Entry 8XLM (electron microscopy, 3.22 A resolution); this record covers chains A and B of the 4 polymer chains in the assembly.

Chain A (and B):
Protein: Spike glycoprotein
Source organism: Severe acute respiratory syndrome coronavirus 2
Notes: chain B of this document is another copy of the same molecule, construct and numbering; everything in this record applies to it too
UniProtKB: P0DTC2 (SPIKE_SARS2); aligned to UniProt positions 12-1206 over residues 15-1210 (the alignment contains insertions or deletions, so no single offset holds)
Chain sequence (1245 residues; each row starts with the number of its first residue; note: 1 number in that range is skipped by the numbering (no residue carries it; nothing is unmodelled there)):
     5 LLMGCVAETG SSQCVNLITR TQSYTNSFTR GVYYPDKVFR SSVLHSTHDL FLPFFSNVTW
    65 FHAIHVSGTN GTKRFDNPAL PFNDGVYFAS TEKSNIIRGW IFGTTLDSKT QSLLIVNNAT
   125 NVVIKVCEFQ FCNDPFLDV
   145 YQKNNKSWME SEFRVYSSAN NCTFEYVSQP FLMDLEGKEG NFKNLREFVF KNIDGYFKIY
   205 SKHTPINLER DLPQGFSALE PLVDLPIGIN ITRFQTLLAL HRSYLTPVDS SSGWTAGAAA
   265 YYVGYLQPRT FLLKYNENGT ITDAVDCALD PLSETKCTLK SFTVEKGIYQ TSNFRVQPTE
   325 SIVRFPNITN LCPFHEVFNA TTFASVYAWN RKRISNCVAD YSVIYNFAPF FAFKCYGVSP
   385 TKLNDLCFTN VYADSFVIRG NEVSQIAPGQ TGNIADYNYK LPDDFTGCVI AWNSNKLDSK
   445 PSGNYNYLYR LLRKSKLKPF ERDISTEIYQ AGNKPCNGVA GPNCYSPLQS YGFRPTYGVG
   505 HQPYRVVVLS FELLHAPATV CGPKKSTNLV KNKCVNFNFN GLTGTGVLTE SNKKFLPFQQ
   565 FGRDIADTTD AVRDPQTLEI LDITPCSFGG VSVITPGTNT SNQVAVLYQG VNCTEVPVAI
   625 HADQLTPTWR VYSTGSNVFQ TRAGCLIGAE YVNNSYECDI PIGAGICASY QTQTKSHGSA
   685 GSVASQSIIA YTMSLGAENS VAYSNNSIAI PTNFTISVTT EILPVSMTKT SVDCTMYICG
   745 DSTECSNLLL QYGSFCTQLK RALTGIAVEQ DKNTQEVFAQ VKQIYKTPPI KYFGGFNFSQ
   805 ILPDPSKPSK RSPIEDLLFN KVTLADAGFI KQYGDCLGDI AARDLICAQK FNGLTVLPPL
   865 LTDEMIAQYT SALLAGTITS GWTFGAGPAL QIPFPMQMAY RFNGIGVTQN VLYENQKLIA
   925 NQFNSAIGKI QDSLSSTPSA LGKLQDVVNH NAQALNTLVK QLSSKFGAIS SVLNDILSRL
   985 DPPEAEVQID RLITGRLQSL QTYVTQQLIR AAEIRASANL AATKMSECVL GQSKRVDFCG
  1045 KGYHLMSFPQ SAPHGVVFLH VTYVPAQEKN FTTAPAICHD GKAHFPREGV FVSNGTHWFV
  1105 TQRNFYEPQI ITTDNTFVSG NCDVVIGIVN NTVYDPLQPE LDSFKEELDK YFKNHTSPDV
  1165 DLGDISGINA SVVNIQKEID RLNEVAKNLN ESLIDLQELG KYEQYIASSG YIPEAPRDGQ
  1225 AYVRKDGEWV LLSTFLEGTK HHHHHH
Unresolved in the structure: 5-25, 67-85, 132-136, 145-153, 178-186, 243-260, 621-639, 677-688, 829-853, 1140-1250 (chain B: 5-25, 67-85, 145-154, 178-186, 242, 245-261, 482-484, 621-639, 676-689, 829-853, 1140-1250)
Sequence notes: expression tag (5-14, 1211-1250); variant Ile22 (Thr19 in P0DTC2), Ser27 (Ala in P0DTC2), His52 (Gln in P0DTC2), Ala83 (Val in P0DTC2), Asp142 (Gly in P0DTC2), Gln146 (His in P0DTC2), Glu183 (Gln in P0DTC2), Glu213 (Val in P0DTC2), Val252 (Gly in P0DTC2), His339 (Gly in P0DTC2), Thr346 (Arg in P0DTC2), Ile368 (Leu in P0DTC2), Phe371 (Ser in P0DTC2), Pro373 (Ser in P0DTC2), Phe375 (Ser in P0DTC2), Ala376 (Thr in P0DTC2), Asn405 (Asp in P0DTC2), Ser408 (Arg in P0DTC2), Asn417 (Lys in P0DTC2), Lys440 (Asn in P0DTC2), Pro445 (Val in P0DTC2), Ser446 (Gly in P0DTC2), Leu456 (Phe in P0DTC2), Lys460 (Asn in P0DTC2), Asn477 (Ser in P0DTC2), Lys478 (Thr in P0DTC2), Ala484 (Glu in P0DTC2), Pro486 (Phe in P0DTC2), Ser490 (Phe in P0DTC2), Arg498 (Gln in P0DTC2), Tyr501 (Asn in P0DTC2), His505 (Tyr in P0DTC2), Gly614 (Asp in P0DTC2), Tyr655 (His in P0DTC2), Lys679 (Asn in P0DTC2), His681 (Pro in P0DTC2), Lys764 (Asn in P0DTC2), Tyr796 (Asp in P0DTC2), His954 (Gln in P0DTC2), Lys969 (Asn in P0DTC2); engineered mutation Gly682 (Arg in P0DTC2), Ser683 (Arg in P0DTC2), Gly685 (Arg in P0DTC2), Pro817 (Phe in P0DTC2), Pro892 (Ala in P0DTC2), Pro899 (Ala in P0DTC2), Pro942 (Ala in P0DTC2), Pro986 (Lys in P0DTC2), Pro987 (Val in P0DTC2)
Curated features (UniProtKB/Swiss-Prot):
  - glycosylation (N-linked (GlcNAc...) asparagine): Asn20 (complex), Asn125 (hybrid)
Disulfide bonds: Cys291-Cys301, Cys336-Cys361, Cys379-Cys432, Cys391-Cys525, Cys480-Cys488, Cys538-Cys590, Cys617-Cys649, Cys662-Cys671, Cys738-Cys760, Cys743-Cys749, Cys1032-Cys1043, Cys1082-Cys1126
Covalently attached groups: N-acetylglucosamine (NAG) linked to Asn122, Asn234, Asn282, Asn331, Asn343, Asn616, Asn709, Asn717, Asn801, Asn1074, Asn1098, Asn1134
From the paper describing this entry:
  - self-association interface (contacts with another copy of this molecule): Pro486

Interface between chain A and chain B:
Pairs across the interface (121):
  Lys41(A) with Leu560(B); Phe562(B); Gln563(B)
  Val42(A) with Gly566(B); Arg567(B)
  Phe43(A) with Lys557(B); Lys558(B); Phe559(B), hydrophobic; Gln563(B); Phe565(B), hydrogen bond (backbone-backbone); Gly566(B); Arg567(B), hydrogen bond (backbone-backbone)
  Arg44(A) with Arg567(B)
  Val47(A) with Ile569(B)
  Tyr200(A) with Asn394(B); His519(B)
  Pro225(A) with Phe562(B), hydrophobic
  Asn282(A) with Lys558(B)
  Phe374(A) with Pro486(B)
  Phe375(A) with Gly485(B)
  Phe377(A) with Gly485(B); Tyr489(B)
  Gly381(A) with Leu455(B); Gln493(B), hydrogen bond (backbone-side chain)
  Ser383(A) with Leu455(B); Leu456(B)
  Pro384(A) with Tyr489(B), hydrophobic
  Thr385(A) with Tyr473(B); Gln474(B)
  Asp427(A) with Tyr501(B), hydrogen bond
  Asp428(A) with Tyr501(B), hydrogen bond
  Asp737(A) with Asn317(B), hydrogen bond
  Met740(A) with Phe592(B), hydrophobic
  Asp745(A) with Thr549(B), hydrogen bond
  Gln755(A) with Ser968(B); Lys969(B); Phe970(B), hydrogen bond (backbone-backbone)
  Tyr756(A) with Gln965(B), hydrogen bond (backbone-side chain); Ser968(B)
  Gly757(A) with Gln965(B); Ser968(B), hydrogen bond (backbone-side chain)
  Ser758(A) with Thr961(B); Lys964(B), hydrogen bond; Gln965(B), hydrogen bond
  Phe759(A) with Gln965(B)
  Gln762(A) with Thr961(B)
  Gln787(A) with Ala701(B); Asn703(B)
  Ile788(A) with Leu699(B), hydrophobic; Gly700(B); Ala701(B), hydrogen bond (backbone-backbone); Glu702(B); Asn703(B), hydrogen bond (backbone-backbone)
  Tyr789(A) with Asn703(B)
  Lys790(A) with Glu702(B); Asn703(B), hydrogen bond (backbone-backbone)
  Pro792(A) with Tyr707(B), hydrophobic
  Tyr796(A) with Tyr707(B)
  Phe797(A) with Tyr707(B)
  Lys854(A) with Gly614(B)
  Phe855(A) with Phe592(B)
  Pro863(A) with Gly667(B); Ala668(B)
  Leu864(A) with Pro665(B), hydrophobic; Gly667(B); Ala668(B); Gly669(B), hydrogen bond (backbone-backbone)
  Leu865(A) with Met697(B), hydrophobic
  Thr866(A) with Ala668(B)
  Met869(A) with Met697(B), hydrophobic; Leu699(B), hydrophobic
  Gln872(A) with Leu699(B)
  Tyr873(A) with Leu699(B)
  Thr883(A) with Val705(B)
  Gly889(A) with Asp1041(B)
  Ala890(A) with Gly1046(B); Tyr1047(B); Val1068(B)
  Pro892(A) with Pro1069(B); Glu1072(B)
  Leu894(A) with Ala713(B), hydrophobic; Pro715(B); Glu1072(B)
  Gln895(A) with Ala706(B); Ser711(B), hydrogen bond; Ile712(B); Ala713(B), hydrogen bond (backbone-backbone)
  Ile896(A) with Tyr707(B)
  Pro897(A) with Ser708(B); Asn709(B); Ser711(B)
  Phe898(A) with Tyr707(B)
  Met900(A) with Thr1077(B); Val1094(B), hydrophobic
  Tyr904(A) with Val1094(B); Arg1107(B)
  Asn907(A) with Arg1107(B)
  Gln913(A) with Arg1107(B)
  Asn914(A) with Phe1089(B); Ser1123(B), hydrogen bond
  Tyr917(A) with Pro1079(B), hydrophobic; Phe1089(B), hydrophobic
  Glu918(A) with Ser1123(B)
  Leu966(A) with Asp571(B)
  Ser967(A) with Asp571(B), hydrogen bond
  Asn978(A) with Thr547(B), hydrogen bond (side chain-backbone); Gly548(B)
  Asp979(A) with Gly545(B)
  Leu981(A) with Lys386(B)
  Ser982(A) with Lys386(B), hydrogen bond (backbone-side chain); Leu390(B)
  Arg983(A) with Val382(B); Ser383(B), hydrogen bond (backbone-backbone); Leu390(B); Leu517(B)
  Leu984(A) with Lys386(B)
  Asp985(A) with Ser383(B), hydrogen bond
  Arg1019(A) with Glu1017(B), salt bridge
  Ser1030(A) with Val1040(B)
  Glu1031(A) with Arg1039(B), salt bridge
  Arg1039(A) with Arg1039(B)
Other interface residues (no listed pair), chain A (94 interface residues in all): Asp228, Pro230, Ala376, Tyr380, Lys386, Thr430, Ser735, Lys764, Arg765, Lys786, Gly798, Leu861, Pro862, Ser884, Gly891, Gln920, Val963, Lys964, Leu1012, Ile1013, Thr1027, Leu1034, Gly1035
Other interface residues (no listed pair), chain B (101 interface residues in all): Gln314, Arg319, Arg357, Gly381, Tyr421, Leu546, Gln564, Asp568, Ala570, Gln613, Ala647, Cys671, Thr696, Asn710, Gln957, Gly971, Ser1003, Gln1010, Ile1013, Lys1045, Ala1078, Pro1090, Gly1093, Phe1121, Val1128, Val1129, Ile1130

In short:
Chain A and chain B form an interface of 94 and 101 residues respectively; the contacts include 24 hydrogen
bonds and 2 salt bridges. Among the polar pairs are Arg1019(A)-Glu1017(B), Glu1031(A)-Arg1039(B) and
Gly381(A)-Gln493(B). N-acetylglucosamine is covalently linked to Asn122(A), Asn234(A), Asn282(A), Asn331(A),
Asn343(A) and Asn616(A) and 6 more. From the paper: a self-association interface involving Pro486(A).
Both chains are Spike glycoprotein (Severe acute respiratory syndrome coronavirus 2). Entry 8XLM (Structure of
the SARS-CoV-2 EG.5.1 spike glycoprotein in complex with ACE2 (1-up state)) was determined by electron
microscopy, deposited together with 8XLN, 8WMD and 8WMF.
